PDB entry 2AXA | X-ray diffraction, 1.80 A resolution | chain A

Chain A:
Molecule: Androgen receptor
Source organism: Homo sapiens
Notes: fragment: Ligand Binding Domain (residues 663-918)
UniProt: P10275 (ANDR_HUMAN); residues 664-919 here correspond to UniProt positions 663-918 (UniProt number = residue number - 1)
Amino-acid sequence (256 residues; row label = number of the first residue in the row):
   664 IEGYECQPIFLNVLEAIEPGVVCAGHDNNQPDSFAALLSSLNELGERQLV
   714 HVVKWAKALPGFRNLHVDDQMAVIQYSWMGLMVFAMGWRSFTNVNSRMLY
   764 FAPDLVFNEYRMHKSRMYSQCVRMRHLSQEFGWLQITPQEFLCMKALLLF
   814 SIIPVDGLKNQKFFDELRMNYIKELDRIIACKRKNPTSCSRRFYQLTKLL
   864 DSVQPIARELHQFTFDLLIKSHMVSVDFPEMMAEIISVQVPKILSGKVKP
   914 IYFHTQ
Unresolved in the structure: 664-671, 844-851, 918-919
Residues lining bound ligands: S-1 (FHM; s-3-(4-fluorophenoxy)-2-hydroxy-2-methyl-N-[4-nitro-3-(trifluoromethyl)phenyl]propanamide): Leu701, Leu704, Asn705, Leu707, Gly708, Gln711, Gln738, Trp741, Met742, Met745, Val746, Met749, Arg752, Phe764, Met780, Met787, Leu873, His874, Thr877, Met895, Ile898, Ile899, Val903
Swiss-Prot annotation at these positions:
  - cross-link: Lys847 (Glycyl lysine isopeptide (Lys-Gly) (interchain with G-Cter in ubiquitin))
What the authors report for this chain:
  - conformationally variable residues (side-chain flip): Trp741, Thr877
  - binding site for S-1: Trp741, Met742, His874, Thr877, Met895, Ile898, Ile899
  - mutagenesis - W741L, T877A: decreased signaling in response to DHT
  - mutagenesis - M895T: increased signaling in response to R-bicalutamide
  - mutagenesis - M895T: unchanged signaling in response to HF
  - mutagenesis - T877A: increased signaling in response to S-1
  - mutagenesis - W741L: unchanged signaling in response to S-1
  - mutagenesis - T877A: increased signaling in response to R-3
  - mutagenesis - W741L, M895T: decreased signaling in response to R-3
  - mutagenesis - T877A: increased signaling in response to HF

In short:
Chain A binds S-1. From the paper: a binding site for S-1 at Trp741, Met742 and His874 among others; W741L and
T877A reduce signaling in response to DHT.
Chain A is Androgen receptor (Homo sapiens); the structure, Crystal Structure Of The Androgen Receptor Ligand
Binding Domain In Complex With S-1, was determined by X-ray diffraction (same publication as 2AX6, 2AX7, 2AX8
and 2AX9).
